4JEG - chains A and B; structure by X-ray diffraction, 2.30 A resolution.

== Chain A ==
Protein: Tyrosine-protein phosphatase non-receptor type 11
From: Homo sapiens
Notes: fragment: C-terminal SH2 domain
Reference sequence: Q06124 (PTN11_HUMAN); residue numbers follow UniProt; this construct covers 97-217
Sequence (124 residues; numbered 97 to 220; the number before each row is that of its first residue):
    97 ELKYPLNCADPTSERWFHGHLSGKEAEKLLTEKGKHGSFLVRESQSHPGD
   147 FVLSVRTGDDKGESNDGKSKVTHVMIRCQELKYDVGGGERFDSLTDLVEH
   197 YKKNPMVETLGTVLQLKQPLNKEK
Unresolved in the structure: 97-101, 158-161, 220
Cystine bridges: C104-C174
Differences from the reference sequence: expression tag (218-220)
Swiss-Prot annotation at these positions:
  - natural variant: D106 (D106A: In NS1), E139 (E139D: In NS1)

== Chain B ==
Protein: Monobody CS1
From: Homo sapiens
Notes: antibody fragment or engineered binder
Sequence (94 residues; row label = number of the first residue in the row):
     1 VSSVPTKLEVVAATPTSLLISWDAPAVTVDYYVITYGETGYWPYYWQEFE
    51 VPGSKSTATISGLKPGVDYTITVYAGSYDSYYYYGSPISINYRT
Unresolved in the structure: 1

== How chain A and chain B interact ==
Pairs across the interface (43):
  G115(A) with Y81(B)
  H116(A) with Y81(B); Y82(B)
  L117(A) with Y81(B), hydrogen bond (backbone-side chain)
  G119(A) with E48(B)
  K120(A) with E50(B)
  E139(A) with Y81(B), hydrogen bond (backbone-side chain); Y82(B), hydrogen bond
  S140(A) with Y81(B); Y82(B)
  Q141(A) with Y81(B), hydrogen bond (side chain-backbone); Y82(B); Y83(B), hydrogen bond (backbone-backbone)
  S142(A) with Y74(B); Y83(B)
  P144(A) with Y82(B), hydrophobic
  K166(A) with Q47(B); E48(B)
  V167(A) with Q47(B)
  T168(A) with W46(B); Q47(B), hydrogen bond
  H169(A) with Y44(B); Y45(B); W46(B), hydrogen bond (backbone-backbone); E48(B)
  V170(A) with Y44(B); Y45(B), hydrophobic; W46(B)
  M171(A) with Y44(B), hydrogen bond (backbone-backbone); W46(B)
  R173(A) with Y44(B)
  V181(A) with Y44(B); Y45(B), hydrogen bond (backbone-side chain)
  G182(A) with Y44(B)
  M202(A) with Y45(B)
  V203(A) with Y41(B), hydrophobic; Y45(B), hydrophobic
  T205(A) with E38(B), hydrogen bond; Y41(B); Y45(B)
  L206(A) with E38(B), hydrogen bond (backbone-side chain); Q47(B)
  L210(A) with Y45(B), hydrophobic
Interface residues without a listed pair, chain A (32 interface residues in all): S118, E123, R138, V148, T153, K157, E204, G207
Interface residues without a listed pair, chain B (20 interface residues in all): Y31, Y36, G37, P43, S61, G62, K64, Y69

== Summary ==
Chain A and chain B form an interface of 32 and 20 residues respectively, with 11 hydrogen bonds. Polar pairs
include L117(A)-Y81(B), E139(A)-Y81(B) and E139(A)-Y82(B).
Here chain A is Tyrosine-protein phosphatase non-receptor type 11 and chain B is Monobody CS1, both from Homo
sapiens. Entry 4JEG (Crystal Structure of Monobody CS1/SHP2 C-SH2 Domain Complex) was determined by X-ray
diffraction.
